9KKU - chains A and D of the 4 polymer chains in the assembly; structure by X-ray diffraction, 1.46 A resolution.

# Chain A
Molecule: Vascular endothelial growth factor A, long form
Organism: Homo sapiens
UniProt: P15692 (VEGFA_HUMAN); residues 8-109 here correspond to UniProt positions 214-315 (UniProt number = residue number + 206)
Amino-acid sequence (102 residues; numbered 8 to 109; the number before each row is that of its first residue):
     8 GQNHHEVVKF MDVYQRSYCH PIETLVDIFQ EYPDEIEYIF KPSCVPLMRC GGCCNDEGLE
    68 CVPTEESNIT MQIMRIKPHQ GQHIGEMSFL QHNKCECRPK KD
Not modelled in the structure: 8-13, 109
Cystine bridges: C26-C68, C57-C102, C61-C104
Curated features (UniProtKB/Swiss-Prot):
  - glycosylation: N75 (N-linked (GlcNAc...) asparagine)

# Chain D
Molecule: M49
Amino-acid sequence (43 residues; row label = number of the first residue in the row):
     1 CAAELAALEA ELAALEGPWK GYPIPYGKLQ FLIKKLKQLK VAC
Cystine bridges: C1-C43

# How chain A and chain D interact
Residue-residue contacts (12):
  E30(A) - Y22(D)
  E30(A) - P23(D)
  P53(A) - W19(D)  hydrophobic
  P53(A) - Y22(D)  hydrogen bond (backbone-side chain)
  L54(A) - Y22(D)
  M55(A) - G21(D)
  M55(A) - Y22(D)  hydrophobic
  M55(A) - P23(D)
  I76(A) - Y22(D)
  M78(A) - W19(D)  hydrophobic
  M78(A) - Y22(D)
  Q98(A) - Y22(D)  hydrogen bond
Other interface residues (no listed pair), chain D (5 interface residues in all): P18

# In short
7 residues of chain A and 5 residues of chain D are in contact; the contacts include 2 hydrogen bonds. Polar
contacts include P53(A)-Y22(D) and Q98(A)-Y22(D).
Chain A is Vascular endothelial growth factor A, long form (Homo sapiens) and chain D is M49; the structure,
Helix-loop-helix peptide (M49) in complex with VEGF-A, was determined by X-ray diffraction.
